Entry 7X7D (X-ray diffraction, 2.92 A resolution); this record covers chains A and B of the 6 polymer chains in the assembly.

Chain A:
Name: Spike protein S1
Source organism: Severe acute respiratory syndrome coronavirus 2
Notes: fragment: Delta RBD
UniProtKB: P0DTC2 (SPIKE_SARS2); residue numbers follow UniProt; this construct covers 334-527
Chain sequence (194 residues; each row starts with the number of its first residue):
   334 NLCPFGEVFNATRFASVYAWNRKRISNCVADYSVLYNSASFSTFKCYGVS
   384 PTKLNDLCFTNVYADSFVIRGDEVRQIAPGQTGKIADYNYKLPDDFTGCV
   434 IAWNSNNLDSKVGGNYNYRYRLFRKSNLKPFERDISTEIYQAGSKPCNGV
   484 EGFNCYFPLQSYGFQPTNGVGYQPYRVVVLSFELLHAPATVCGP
Differences from the reference sequence: variant Arg452 (Leu in P0DTC2), Lys478 (Thr in P0DTC2)
Swiss-Prot annotation at these positions:
  - region: Arg403 to Asp405 (Integrin-binding motif), Asn448 to Tyr451, Tyr453 to Phe456 (Immunodominant HLA epitope recognized by the CD8+)
  - glycosylation: Asn343 (N-linked (GlcNAc...) (complex) asparagine)
  - natural variant: Gly339 (G339D: In strain: Omicron/BA.1, Omicron/BA.2 and 4 more; G339H: In strain: Omicron/BA.2.75, Omicron/XBB.1.5 and 1 more), Arg346 (R346K: In strain: Mu/B.1.621; R346T: In strain: Omicron/BQ.1.1, Omicron/XBB.1.5 and 1 more), Leu368 (L368I: In strain: Omicron/XBB.1.5, Omicron/EG.5.1), Ser371 (S371F: In strain: Omicron/BA.2, Omicron/BA.2.12.1 and 6 more; S371L: In strain: Omicron/BA.1), Ser373 (S373P: In strain: Omicron/BA.1, Omicron/BA.2 and 7 more), Ser375 (S375F: In strain: Omicron/BA.1, Omicron/BA.2 and 7 more), Thr376 (T376A: In strain: Omicron/BA.2, Omicron/BA.2.12.1 and 5 more), Asp405 (D405N: In strain: Omicron/BA.2, Omicron/BA.2.12.1 and 6 more), Arg408 (R408S: In strain: Omicron/BA.2, Omicron/BA.2.12.1 and 6 more), Lys417 (K417N: In strain: Beta/B.1.351, Omicron/BA.1 and 8 more; K417T: In strain: Gamma/P.1), Asn440 (N440K: In strain: Omicron/BA.1, Omicron/BA.2 and 7 more), Lys444 (K444T: In strain: Omicron/BQ.1.1), 16 further natural variant entries in UniProt
  - mutagenesis: Asn343 (N343Q: Reduced viral infectivity), Tyr453 (Y453F: Decreased HLA binding to NF9 epitope. Increased binding affinity to human ACE2), Ala475 (A475V: Increased resistance to neutralizing antibodies), Val483 (V483A: Increased resistance to neutralizing antibodies), Glu484 (E484D: Increased replication in human TMEM106B overexpressing cells), Phe490 (F490L: Increased resistance to neutralizing antibodies and human covalescent sera neutralization), Gln493 (Q493N: Reduced host ACE2-binding affinity in vitro; Q493Y: Reduced host ACE2-binding affinity in vitro), Asn501 (N501T: Reduced host ACE2-binding affinity in vitro; N501Y: Increased binding affinity to human ACE2), His519 (H519P: Increased resistance to human covalescent sera neutralization)
Disulfides: Cys379-Cys432, Cys480-Cys488
From the paper describing this entry:
  - mutagenesis - E484K: abolished binding to Nb22-Fc

Chain B:
Name: Nb22
Source organism: Vicugna pacos
Chain sequence (130 residues; each row starts with the number of its first residue):
     1 GPQVQLVESGGNLVQPGGSLRLSCAASGGTLASFAVGWFRQAPGKEREGV
    51 SCIDVINRANYADSVKGRFTISRDSAKNTVYLQMNSLEPEDTAVYSCAAH
   101 FVPPGSRLRGCLVNELYNYWGQGTQVTVSS
Disulfides: Cys24-Cys97, Cys52-Cys111
From the paper describing this entry:
  - conformationally variable residues (loop rearrangement): Thr30

Chain A / chain B interface:
Contacting residue pairs (38; chain A residue first):
  Lys444(A) - Pro2(B)  hydrogen bond (side chain-backbone)
  Lys444(A) - Gln3(B)
  Gly446(A) - Tyr119(B)  hydrogen bond (backbone-side chain)
  Tyr449(A) - Val4(B)  hydrophobic
  Tyr449(A) - Gly28(B)
  Tyr449(A) - Gly29(B)
  Tyr449(A) - Phe34(B)  hydrophobic
  Tyr449(A) - Phe101(B)  hydrophobic
  Tyr449(A) - Tyr119(B)
  Asn450(A) - Gly1(B)  hydrogen bond (side chain-backbone)
  Asn450(A) - Gly28(B)
  Arg452(A) - Gly29(B)
  Arg452(A) - Thr30(B)  hydrogen bond
  Leu455(A) - Arg107(B)
  Phe456(A) - Arg107(B)
  Glu484(A) - Arg73(B)
  Glu484(A) - Asp74(B)
  Glu484(A) - Ser75(B)  hydrogen bond
  Gly485(A) - Ile56(B)
  Gly485(A) - Asn57(B)  hydrogen bond (backbone-side chain)
  Phe486(A) - Ile56(B)  hydrophobic
  Cys488(A) - Asn57(B)  hydrogen bond (backbone-side chain)
  Tyr489(A) - Ile56(B)
  Tyr489(A) - Asn57(B)
  Phe490(A) - Thr30(B)
  Phe490(A) - Ala32(B)  hydrophobic
  Phe490(A) - Ser75(B)
  Phe490(A) - Ala76(B)
  Leu492(A) - Thr30(B)
  Gln493(A) - Ala32(B)  hydrogen bond (side chain-backbone)
  Gln493(A) - Ser33(B)  hydrogen bond
  Gln493(A) - Val55(B)
  Gln493(A) - Arg107(B)
  Ser494(A) - Gly29(B)
  Ser494(A) - Thr30(B)  hydrogen bond (side chain-backbone)
  Ser494(A) - Ser33(B)  hydrogen bond (backbone-side chain)
  Ser494(A) - Phe101(B)
  Gly496(A) - Phe101(B)
Interface residues without a listed pair, chain A (20 interface residues in all): Gly447, Tyr495, Tyr505
Interface residues without a listed pair, chain B (22 interface residues in all): Arg58, Pro104
The authors on this interface:
  - specific contacts: Arg452(A)-Thr30(B) (hydrogen bond), Gln493(A)-Ser33(B) (hydrogen bond)

Overview:
Chain A and chain B form an interface of 20 and 22 residues respectively; the contacts include 11 hydrogen
bonds. Polar contacts include Lys444(A)-Pro2(B), Gly446(A)-Tyr119(B) and Asn450(A)-Gly1(B). The authors report
hydrogen bonds between Arg452(A) and Thr30(B) and Gln493(A) and Ser33(B). From the paper: E484K of chain A
abolishes binding to Nb22-Fc; conformational variability at Thr30(B).
Here chain A is Spike protein S1 (Severe acute respiratory syndrome coronavirus 2) and chain B is Nb22
(Vicugna pacos). Entry 7X7D (SARS-CoV-2 Delta RBD and Nb22) was determined by X-ray diffraction, deposited
together with 7X7E.
